Entry 1L7V (X-ray diffraction, 3.20 A resolution); this record covers chains A and B of the 4 polymer chains in the assembly.

Chain A (and B):
Molecule: Vitamin B12 transport system permease protein btuc
Source organism: Escherichia coli
Notes: chain B of this document is another copy of the same molecule, construct and numbering; everything in this record applies to it too
UniProt: P06609 (BTUC_ECOLI); residues 1-326 here = UniProt positions 1-326
Sequence (326 residues; each row starts with the number of its first residue):
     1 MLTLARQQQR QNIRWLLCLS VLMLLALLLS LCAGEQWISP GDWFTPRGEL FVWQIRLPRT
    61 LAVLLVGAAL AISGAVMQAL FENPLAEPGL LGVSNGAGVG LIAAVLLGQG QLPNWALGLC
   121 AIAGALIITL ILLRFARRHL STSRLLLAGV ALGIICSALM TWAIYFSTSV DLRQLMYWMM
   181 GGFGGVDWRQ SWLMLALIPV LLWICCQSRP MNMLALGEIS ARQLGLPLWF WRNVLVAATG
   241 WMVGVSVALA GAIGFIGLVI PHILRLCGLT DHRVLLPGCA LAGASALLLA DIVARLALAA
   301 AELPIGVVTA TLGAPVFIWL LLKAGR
Unresolved in the structure: 325-326
Sequence notes: modified residue (1, 23, 77, 160, 176, 179-180, 194, 211, 213, 242)
Modified residues: Mse-1, Mse-23, Mse-77, Mse-160, Mse-176, Mse-179, Mse-180, Mse-194, Mse-211, Mse-213, Mse-242 (selenomethionine; parent Met)

How chain A and chain B interact:
Residue-residue contacts - 38 pairs, chain A then chain B:
  Leu-85(A) with Ser-143(B); Leu-147(B), hydrophobic
  Phe-135(A) with Ile-318(B), hydrophobic; Leu-322(B), hydrophobic
  Thr-142(A) with Ser-143(B)
  Ser-143(A) with Leu-85(B); Thr-142(B), hydrogen bond
  Arg-144(A) with Leu-321(B), hydrogen bond (side chain-backbone)
  Leu-147(A) with Leu-85(B), hydrophobic; Phe-317(B), hydrophobic; Leu-321(B), hydrophobic
  Ala-148(A) with Ile-318(B), hydrophobic; Leu-321(B)
  Ala-151(A) with Ala-314(B); Ile-318(B), hydrophobic
  Leu-152(A) with Ile-318(B), hydrophobic
  Ile-154(A) with Phe-255(B), hydrophobic; Ala-310(B); Ala-314(B), hydrophobic
  Ile-155(A) with Ala-314(B), hydrophobic
  Trp-162(A) with Val-307(B), hydrophobic; Thr-311(B)
  Tyr-165(A) with Leu-298(B), hydrophobic
  Leu-298(A) with Tyr-165(B)
  Val-307(A) with Trp-162(B), hydrophobic
  Ala-310(A) with Ile-154(B)
  Thr-311(A) with Trp-162(B)
  Ala-314(A) with Ala-151(B); Ile-154(B), hydrophobic; Ile-155(B), hydrophobic
  Phe-317(A) with Leu-147(B), hydrophobic
  Ile-318(A) with Phe-135(B), hydrophobic; Ala-148(B), hydrophobic; Ala-151(B), hydrophobic
  Leu-321(A) with Arg-144(B), hydrogen bond (backbone-side chain); Leu-147(B), hydrophobic; Ala-148(B)
  Leu-322(A) with Phe-135(B), hydrophobic
Other interface residues (no listed pair), chain A (25 interface residues in all): Leu-146, Ala-158, Phe-255
Other interface residues (no listed pair), chain B (27 interface residues in all): Leu-146, Leu-152, Ala-158, Leu-303, Pro-315

In short:
The interface between chain A and chain B involves 25 residues on one side and 27 on the other; the contacts
include 3 hydrogen bonds. Polar contacts include Ser-143(A)/Thr-142(B) and Arg-144(A)/Leu-321(B).
Chain A and chain B are both Vitamin B12 transport system permease protein btuc (Escherichia coli); the
structure, Bacterial ABC Transporter Involved in B12 Uptake, was determined by X-ray diffraction.
